6LHC - chains A and C of the 3 polymer chains in the assembly; structure by electron microscopy, 3.43 A resolution.

Chain A:
Protein: VP1
Source organism: Coxsackievirus A16
Reference sequence: A0A2S1BJ89 (A0A2S1BJ89_9ENTO); residues 1-297 here correspond to UniProt positions 566-862 (UniProt number = residue number + 565)
Amino-acid sequence (297 residues; each row starts with the number of its first residue):
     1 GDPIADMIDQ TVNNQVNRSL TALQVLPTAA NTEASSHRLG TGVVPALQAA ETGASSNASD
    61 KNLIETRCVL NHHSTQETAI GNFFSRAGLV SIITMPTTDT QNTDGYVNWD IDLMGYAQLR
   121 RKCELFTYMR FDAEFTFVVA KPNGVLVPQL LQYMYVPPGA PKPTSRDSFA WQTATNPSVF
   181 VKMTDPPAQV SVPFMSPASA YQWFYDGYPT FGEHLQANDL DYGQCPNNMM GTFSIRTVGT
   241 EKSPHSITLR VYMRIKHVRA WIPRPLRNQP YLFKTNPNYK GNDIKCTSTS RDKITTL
Disordered / not traced: 1-71, 98-103, 211-221

Chain C:
Protein: VP3
Source organism: Coxsackievirus A16
Notes: EC 3.4.22.29, 3.6.1.15, 3.4.22.28, 2.7.7.48
Reference sequence: A0A2R4NBT3 (A0A2R4NBT3_9ENTO); residues 1-242 here correspond to UniProt positions 324-565 (UniProt number = residue number + 323)
Amino-acid sequence (242 residues; row label = number of the first residue in the row):
     1 GIPTELKPGT NQFLTTDDGV SAPILPGFHP TPPIHIPGEV HNLLEICRVE TILEVNNLKT
    61 NETTPMQRLC FPVSVQSKTG ELCAAFRADP GRDGPWQSTI LGQLCRYYTQ WSGSLEVTFM
   121 FAGSFMATGK MLIAYTPPGG NVPADRITAM LGTHVIWDFG LQSSVTLVVP WISNTHYRAH
   181 ARAGYFDYYT TGIITIWYQT NYVVPIGAPT TAYIVALAAA QDNFTMKLCK DTEDIEQTAN
   241 IQ
Disordered / not traced: 176-188, 233-242

How chain A and chain C interact:
Residue-residue contacts (94):
  H73(A) - T225(C)  hydrogen bond
  T75(A) - N42(C)  hydrogen bond (backbone-side chain)
  E77(A) - Y108(C)  hydrogen bond (backbone-side chain)
  E77(A) - M226(C)
  E77(A) - K227(C)
  E77(A) - L228(C)
  E77(A) - C229(C)
  T78(A) - N42(C)  hydrogen bond (backbone-side chain)
  T78(A) - L43(C)  hydrogen bond (backbone-backbone)
  T78(A) - L44(C)
  T78(A) - Y108(C)
  T78(A) - M226(C)
  A79(A) - N42(C)
  I80(A) - H41(C)
  F83(A) - L43(C)  hydrophobic
  F83(A) - Y107(C)  hydrophobic
  R86(A) - T16(C)
  R86(A) - C229(C)  hydrogen bond
  A87(A) - T15(C)
  Q118(A) - D231(C)  hydrogen bond
  R121(A) - Q103(C)  hydrogen bond
  R121(A) - Y107(C)  hydrogen bond
  F126(A) - V40(C)  hydrophobic
  F126(A) - L43(C)  hydrophobic
  R130(A) - T31(C)  hydrogen bond (side chain-backbone)
  R130(A) - P32(C)
  R130(A) - P33(C)
  E134(A) - G19(C)
  T136(A) - F13(C)
  V138(A) - F13(C)  hydrophobic
  Y155(A) - I24(C)  hydrophobic
  P177(A) - I24(C)  hydrophobic
  P186(A) - N11(C)
  Q189(A) - S21(C)  hydrogen bond (backbone-side chain)
  V190(A) - I24(C)  hydrophobic
  S191(A) - A22(C)  hydrogen bond (backbone-backbone)
  S191(A) - P23(C)
  S191(A) - I24(C)  hydrogen bond (backbone-backbone)
  V192(A) - I24(C)  hydrophobic
  F194(A) - F28(C)
  F194(A) - P30(C)
  S196(A) - T31(C)  hydrogen bond (backbone-side chain)
  P197(A) - T31(C)
  A198(A) - T31(C)
  S199(A) - P32(C)
  S199(A) - P33(C)
  S199(A) - I34(C)  hydrogen bond (side chain-backbone)
  R254(A) - D17(C)  hydrogen bond (side chain-backbone)
  R254(A) - D18(C)
  R254(A) - G19(C)
  R259(A) - E39(C)  salt bridge
  A260(A) - E39(C)
  A260(A) - V40(C)  hydrogen bond (backbone-backbone)
  W261(A) - I36(C)  hydrogen bond (side chain-backbone)
  W261(A) - G38(C)
  W261(A) - E39(C)
  I262(A) - P37(C)
  I262(A) - G38(C)  hydrogen bond (backbone-backbone)
  P263(A) - V40(C)
  L266(A) - I100(C)  hydrophobic
  C286(A) - E62(C)
  C286(A) - P65(C)  hydrophobic
  C286(A) - R68(C)
  T287(A) - E54(C)
  T287(A) - Q97(C)
  S288(A) - E54(C)  hydrogen bond
  S288(A) - R68(C)
  S288(A) - G94(C)
  S288(A) - Q97(C)
  S288(A) - S98(C)
  T289(A) - N57(C)  hydrogen bond (backbone-side chain)
  T289(A) - D93(C)
  T289(A) - Q97(C)  hydrogen bond (backbone-side chain)
  S290(A) - N57(C)
  S290(A) - L58(C)  hydrogen bond (side chain-backbone)
  S290(A) - E62(C)  hydrogen bond
  S290(A) - R68(C)  hydrogen bond
  R291(A) - V55(C)
  R291(A) - N57(C)  hydrogen bond (backbone-backbone)
  R291(A) - L58(C)
  R291(A) - K59(C)  hydrogen bond (backbone-backbone)
  R291(A) - A85(C)  hydrogen bond (side chain-backbone)
  D292(A) - L58(C)
  D292(A) - K59(C)
  K293(A) - L58(C)
  I294(A) - L58(C)
  I294(A) - F71(C)  hydrophobic
  I294(A) - C83(C)
  I294(A) - A84(C)  hydrophobic
  I294(A) - A85(C)
  T295(A) - L82(C)
  T295(A) - C83(C)
  L297(A) - R87(C)  hydrogen bond (backbone-side chain)
  L297(A) - I193(C)  hydrophobic
Interface residues without a listed pair, chain A (52 interface residues in all): K122, Y128, P187, P193, M195, Y252
Interface residues without a listed pair, chain C (65 interface residues in all): L25, I46, N56, N61, F86, P95, L104, S112, V142, T232

Summary:
The interface between chain A and chain C involves 52 residues on one side and 65 on the other; the contacts
include 29 hydrogen bonds and 1 salt bridge. Polar pairs include R259(A)-E39(C), H73(A)-T225(C) and
T75(A)-N42(C).
Chain A is VP1 and chain C is VP3, both from Coxsackievirus A16; the structure, The cryo-EM structure of
coxsackievirus A16 empty particle, was determined by electron microscopy (same publication as 6LHA, 6LHB,
6LHK, 6LHL, 6LHO and 6LHP).
